Entry 2QRV (X-ray diffraction, 2.89 A resolution); this record covers chains C and D of the 4 polymer chains in the assembly.

# Chain C
Molecule: DNA (cytosine-5)-methyltransferase 3-like
Source organism: Homo sapiens
Notes: fragment: residues 160 to 386
Reference sequence: Q9UJW3 (DNM3L_HUMAN); aligned to UniProt positions 160-386 over residues 160-386 (the alignment contains insertions or deletions, so no single offset holds)
Sequence (230 residues; each row starts with the number of its first residue):
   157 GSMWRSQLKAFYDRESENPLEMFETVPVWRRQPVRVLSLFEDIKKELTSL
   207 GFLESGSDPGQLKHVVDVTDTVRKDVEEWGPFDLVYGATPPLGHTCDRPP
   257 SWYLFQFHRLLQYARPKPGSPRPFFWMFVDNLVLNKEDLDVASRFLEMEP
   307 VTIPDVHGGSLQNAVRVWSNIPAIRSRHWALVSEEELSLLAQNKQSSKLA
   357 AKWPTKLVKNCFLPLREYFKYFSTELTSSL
Not modelled in the structure: 157-177, 211-215, 317-320, 354-360, 380-386
Differences from the reference sequence: expression tag (157-159)
What the authors report for this chain:
  - mutagenesis - F261A: abolished binding to homodimer
  - mutagenesis - F261A: abolished catalytic activity on wild-type Dnmt3a2

# Chain D
Molecule: DNA (cytosine-5)-methyltransferase 3A
Source organism: Homo sapiens
Notes: EC 2.1.1.37; fragment: residues 623 to 908
Reference sequence: Q9Y6K1 (DNM3A_HUMAN); aligned to UniProt positions 624-907 over residues 625-908 (the alignment contains insertions or deletions, so no single offset holds)
Sequence (295 residues; each row starts with the number of its first residue):
   614 MGHHHHHHMPAEKRKPIRVLSLFDGIATGLLVLKDLGIQVDRYIASEVCE
   664 DSITVGMVRHQGKIMYVGDVRSVTQKHIQEWGPFDLVIGGSPCNDLSIVN
   714 PARKGLYEGTGRLFFEFYRLLHDARPKEGDDRPFFWLFENVVAMGVSDKR
   764 DISRFLESNPVMIDAKEVSAAHRARYFWGNLPGMNRPLASTVNDKLELQE
   814 CLEHGRIAKFSKVRTITTRSNSIKQGKDQHFPVFMNEKEDILWCTEMERV
   864 FGFPVHYTDVSNMSRLARQRLLGRSWSVPVIRHLFAPLKEYFACV
Not modelled in the structure: 614-625, 828-843
Differences from the reference sequence: expression tag (614-622)
Residues lining bound ligands: S-adenosylhomocysteine (SAH): Phe-636, Asp-637, Gly-638, Ile-639, Thr-641, Ser-659, Glu-660, Val-661, Cys-662, Ser-665, Gly-681, Asp-682, Val-683, Arg-684, Gly-703, Pro-705, Leu-726, Arg-887, Ser-888, Trp-889
What the authors report for this chain:
  - mutagenesis - F728A: abolished catalytic activity
  - mutagenesis - F728A: decreased binding to Dnmt3a2 homo-oligomer
  - mutagenesis - R881A: abolished catalytic activity (citing earlier work)
  - catalytic residues: Cys-706 (proposed by the authors, not directly observed)

# How chain C and chain D interact
Pairs across the interface (32):
  Thr-225(C) / Arg-763(D)
  Asp-226(C) / Arg-763(D)  salt bridge
  Arg-229(C) / Glu-770(D)  salt bridge
  Pro-255(C) / Glu-721(D)
  Ser-257(C) / Tyr-720(D)
  Ser-257(C) / Glu-721(D)
  Ser-257(C) / Arg-725(D)  hydrogen bond
  Trp-258(C) / Tyr-720(D)
  Phe-261(C) / Tyr-720(D)  hydrophobic
  Phe-261(C) / Phe-728(D)  hydrophobic
  Phe-261(C) / Phe-768(D)
  Gln-262(C) / Asp-764(D)
  Gln-262(C) / Phe-768(D)
  His-264(C) / Tyr-731(D)
  Arg-265(C) / Tyr-731(D)
  Arg-265(C) / Arg-767(D)
  Arg-265(C) / Phe-768(D)
  Gln-268(C) / His-735(D)  hydrogen bond
  Tyr-269(C) / Arg-767(D)  hydrogen bond (side chain-backbone)
  Tyr-269(C) / Phe-768(D)
  Tyr-269(C) / Glu-770(D)  hydrogen bond
  Lys-273(C) / Glu-741(D)  salt bridge
  Pro-274(C) / Glu-741(D)
  Asp-294(C) / Arg-725(D)  salt bridge
  Val-297(C) / Arg-725(D)
  Arg-300(C) / Arg-684(D)
  Arg-300(C) / Glu-729(D)  salt bridge
  Arg-300(C) / Arg-732(D)
  Phe-301(C) / Phe-728(D)
  Phe-301(C) / Glu-729(D)
  Phe-301(C) / Arg-732(D)
  Glu-303(C) / Gln-688(D)
Also at the interface, not in a pair above, chain C (20 interface residues in all): Glu-293

# In short
20 residues of chain C and 16 residues of chain D are in contact, with 4 hydrogen bonds and 5 salt bridges.
Polar pairs include Asp-226(C)/Arg-763(D), Arg-229(C)/Glu-770(D) and Lys-273(C)/Glu-741(D). Ligands of chain
D: S-adenosylhomocysteine. From the paper: the catalytic residue Cys-706(D); F728A and R881A of chain D
abolish catalytic activity.
Here chain C is DNA (cytosine-5)-methyltransferase 3-like and chain D is DNA (cytosine-5)-methyltransferase
3A, both from Homo sapiens. Entry 2QRV (Structure of Dnmt3a-Dnmt3L C-terminal domain complex) was determined
by X-ray diffraction.
